PDB entry 7FAB | X-ray diffraction, 2.00 A resolution | chains L and H

# Chain L
Protein: IGG1-lambda new fab (light chain)
Source organism: Homo sapiens
Notes: antibody fragment or engineered binder
Chain sequence (208 residues; each row starts with the number of its first residue):
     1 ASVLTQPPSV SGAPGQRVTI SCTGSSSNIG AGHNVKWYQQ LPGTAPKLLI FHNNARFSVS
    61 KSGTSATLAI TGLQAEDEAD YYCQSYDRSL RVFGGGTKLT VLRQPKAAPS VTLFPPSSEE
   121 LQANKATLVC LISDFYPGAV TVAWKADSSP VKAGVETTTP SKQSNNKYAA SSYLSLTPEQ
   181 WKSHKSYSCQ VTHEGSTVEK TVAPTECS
Unresolved in the structure: 205-208
Disulfides: Cys22-Cys83, Cys130-Cys189

# Chain H
Protein: IGG1-lambda new fab (heavy chain)
Source organism: Homo sapiens
Notes: antibody fragment or engineered binder
Chain sequence (217 residues; row label = number of the first residue in the row):
     1 AVQLEQSGPG LVRPSQTLSL TCTVSGTSFD DYYWTWVRQP PGRGLEWIGY VFYTGTTLLD
    61 PSLRGRVTML VNTSKNQFSL RLSSVTAADT AVYYCARNLI AGGIDVWGQG SLVTVSSAST
   121 KGPSVFPLAP SSKSTSGGTA ALGCLVKDYF PEPVTVSWNS GALTSGVHTF PAVLQSSGLY
   181 SLSSVVTVPS SSLGTQTYIC NVNHKPSNTK VDKKVEP
Unresolved in the structure: 131-138
Disulfides: Cys22-Cys95, Cys144-Cys200

# Chain L / chain H interface
Contacting residue pairs (60):
  Lys36(L) - Gly102(H)
  Tyr38(L) - Gly103(H)
  Tyr38(L) - Ile104(H)  hydrogen bond (side chain-backbone)
  Tyr38(L) - Trp107(H)  hydrophobic
  Gln40(L) - Gln39(H)
  Gln40(L) - Tyr94(H)
  Thr44(L) - Tyr94(H)
  Ala45(L) - Tyr94(H)  hydrophobic
  Ala45(L) - Trp107(H)  hydrophobic
  Ala45(L) - Gly108(H)
  Pro46(L) - Leu45(H)  hydrophobic
  Pro46(L) - Trp107(H)
  Leu48(L) - Gly102(H)
  Leu48(L) - Ile104(H)
  Leu48(L) - Asp105(H)
  Tyr82(L) - Gln39(H)  hydrogen bond
  Tyr82(L) - Arg43(H)
  Tyr82(L) - Gly44(H)
  Tyr82(L) - Leu45(H)
  Tyr86(L) - Gly103(H)
  Ser89(L) - Tyr50(H)
  Ser89(L) - Leu58(H)
  Leu90(L) - Trp47(H)  hydrophobic
  Leu90(L) - Leu58(H)  hydrophobic
  Leu90(L) - Leu59(H)
  Leu90(L) - Pro61(H)  hydrophobic
  Arg91(L) - Tyr33(H)
  Arg91(L) - Trp47(H)
  Arg91(L) - Asn98(H)  hydrogen bond
  Arg91(L) - Ile100(H)  hydrogen bond (side chain-backbone)
  Phe93(L) - Leu45(H)  hydrophobic
  Phe93(L) - Trp47(H)
  Phe93(L) - Ile104(H)  hydrophobic
  Phe114(L) - Leu128(H)  hydrophobic
  Phe114(L) - Ala129(H)
  Phe114(L) - Ala141(H)
  Ser117(L) - Phe126(H)
  Ser117(L) - Pro127(H)
  Glu119(L) - Pro127(H)
  Glu119(L) - Lys213(H)  salt bridge
  Glu120(L) - Phe126(H)
  Thr127(L) - Lys147(H)
  Val129(L) - Ser183(H)
  Leu131(L) - Phe170(H)  hydrophobic
  Ile132(L) - Phe170(H)
  Ser133(L) - Phe170(H)
  Glu156(L) - Val173(H)
  Glu156(L) - Gln175(H)
  Glu156(L) - Ser176(H)  hydrogen bond
  Thr158(L) - Ala172(H)
  Thr158(L) - Val173(H)
  Ser161(L) - Pro171(H)
  Gln163(L) - His168(H)
  Ala169(L) - His168(H)
  Ala170(L) - Phe170(H)
  Ser171(L) - Phe170(H)
  Tyr173(L) - Leu145(H)  hydrophobic
  Tyr173(L) - Val173(H)  hydrophobic
  Tyr173(L) - Leu182(H)
  Tyr173(L) - Ser183(H)  hydrogen bond
Also at the interface, not in a pair above, chain L (36 interface residues in all): Gln84, Gly95, Thr112, Pro115, Lys125, Thr157
Also at the interface, not in a pair above, chain H (44 interface residues in all): Val37, Val125, Leu142, Gly143, Asp148, Leu174, Ser181, Val185

# Overview
The interface between chain L and chain H involves 36 residues on one side and 44 on the other, with 6
hydrogen bonds and 1 salt bridge. Among the polar pairs are Glu119(L)-Lys213(H), Tyr38(L)-Ile104(H) and
Tyr82(L)-Gln39(H).
Here chain L is IGG1-lambda new fab (light chain) and chain H is IGG1-lambda new fab (heavy chain), both from
Homo sapiens. Entry 7FAB (Crystal structure of human immunoglobulin fragment fab new refined at 2.0 angstroms
resolution) was determined by X-ray diffraction.
